2DXL - chains A and B; structure by X-ray diffraction, 3.00 A resolution.

# Chain A (and B)
Protein: Phosphohydrolase
Source organism: Enterobacter aerogenes
Notes: EC 3.1.4.46; chain B of this document is another copy of the same molecule, construct and numbering; everything in this record applies to it too
Reference sequence: Q6XBH1 (Q6XBH1_ENTAE); residue numbers follow UniProt; this construct covers 1-274
Chain sequence (274 residues; each row starts with the number of its first residue):
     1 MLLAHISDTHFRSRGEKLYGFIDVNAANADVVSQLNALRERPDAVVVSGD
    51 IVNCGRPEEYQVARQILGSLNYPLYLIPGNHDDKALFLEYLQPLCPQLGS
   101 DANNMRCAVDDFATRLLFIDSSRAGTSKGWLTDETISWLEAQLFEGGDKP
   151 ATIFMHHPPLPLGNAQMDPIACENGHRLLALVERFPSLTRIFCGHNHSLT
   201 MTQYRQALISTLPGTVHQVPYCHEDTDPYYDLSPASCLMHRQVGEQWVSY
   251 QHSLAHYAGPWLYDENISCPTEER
Disordered / not traced: 272-274
Metal / ion sites: Co2+ site 1: Asp8, His10, Asp50, His197; Co2+ site 2: Asp50, Asn80, His156, His195

# Chain A / chain B interface
Cross-chain cystine bridges: Cys54(A)-Cys269(B), Cys269(A)-Cys54(B)
Contacting residue pairs (129; chain A residue first):
  Tyr19(A) with Tyr263(B); Ile267(B), hydrophobic; Ser268(B)
  Phe21(A) with Trp261(B), hydrophobic
  Glu40(A) with Cys222(B); His223(B), hydrogen bond (side chain-backbone); Glu224(B)
  Asn53(A) with Ser268(B), hydrogen bond; Cys269(B)
  Cys54(A) with Ser268(B); Cys269(B), disulfide
  Arg56(A) with Cys269(B); Pro270(B), hydrogen bond (side chain-backbone)
  Leu160(A) with Gln246(B)
  Leu162(A) with Val243(B); Val248(B)
  Gly163(A) with Val243(B)
  Thr189(A) with Gln203(B)
  Arg190(A) with Gln203(B), hydrogen bond
  Phe192(A) with Met201(B), hydrophobic
  Leu199(A) with Leu199(B), hydrophobic; Ser249(B); Tyr250(B); Gln251(B), hydrogen bond (backbone-backbone)
  Thr200(A) with Ser249(B); Tyr250(B)
  Met201(A) with Phe192(B), hydrophobic; Met201(B), hydrophobic; Ser210(B); Leu238(B), hydrophobic; Trp247(B); Val248(B); Ser249(B), hydrogen bond (backbone-backbone)
  Thr202(A) with Leu208(B); Gln246(B), hydrogen bond; Trp247(B), hydrogen bond (side chain-backbone)
  Gln203(A) with Arg190(B); Gln203(B); Arg205(B); Gln206(B); Ala207(B), hydrogen bond (side chain-backbone); Leu208(B); Gln246(B)
  Tyr204(A) with Gln246(B)
  Arg205(A) with Arg205(B); Gln206(B)
  Gln206(A) with Gln203(B), hydrogen bond (backbone-side chain); Arg205(B)
  Leu208(A) with Thr202(B); Leu208(B), hydrophobic
  Ser210(A) with Met201(B)
  Tyr221(A) with Arg241(B); Val248(B); Tyr250(B)
  Cys222(A) with Glu40(B)
  His223(A) with Glu40(B), hydrogen bond (backbone-side chain); Arg241(B)
  Glu224(A) with Glu40(B), hydrogen bond (backbone-side chain)
  Asp225(A) with Glu40(B)
  Asp227(A) with Leu262(B)
  Pro228(A) with Trp261(B); Leu262(B); Tyr263(B), hydrogen bond (backbone-backbone)
  Tyr229(A) with Pro260(B), hydrophobic; Trp261(B); Leu262(B), hydrophobic
  Tyr230(A) with Pro260(B); Trp261(B), hydrogen bond (backbone-backbone); Leu262(B); Tyr263(B)
  Asp231(A) with Tyr257(B); Ala258(B); Pro260(B); Trp261(B)
  Leu232(A) with Tyr257(B); Ala258(B), hydrogen bond (backbone-backbone); Trp261(B)
  Ser233(A) with Tyr257(B)
  Pro234(A) with Pro234(B), hydrophobic; Ser253(B)
  Leu238(A) with Met201(B), hydrophobic
  Arg241(A) with Tyr221(B); His223(B), hydrogen bond
  Val243(A) with Leu162(B); Gly163(B); Tyr221(B)
  Gln246(A) with Leu160(B); Thr202(B), hydrogen bond; Gln203(B); Tyr204(B)
  Trp247(A) with Thr202(B), hydrogen bond (backbone-side chain)
  Val248(A) with Leu162(B); Met201(B); Thr202(B); Tyr221(B)
  Ser249(A) with Thr200(B); Met201(B), hydrogen bond (backbone-backbone)
  Tyr250(A) with Leu199(B); Thr200(B); Tyr221(B)
  Gln251(A) with Leu199(B), hydrogen bond (backbone-backbone); Gln251(B), hydrogen bond
  Ser253(A) with Pro234(B)
  Tyr257(A) with Asp231(B); Leu232(B); Ser233(B)
  Ala258(A) with Asp231(B); Leu232(B), hydrogen bond (backbone-backbone)
  Pro260(A) with Tyr229(B), hydrophobic; Tyr230(B)
  Trp261(A) with Phe21(B); Pro228(B); Tyr229(B); Tyr230(B), hydrogen bond (backbone-backbone); Asp231(B); Leu232(B)
  Leu262(A) with Pro228(B); Tyr229(B), hydrophobic; Tyr230(B)
  Tyr263(A) with Tyr19(B); Pro228(B), hydrogen bond (backbone-backbone); Tyr230(B)
  Ile267(A) with Tyr19(B), hydrophobic
  Ser268(A) with Tyr19(B); Asn53(B), hydrogen bond; Cys54(B)
  Cys269(A) with Cys54(B), disulfide; Arg56(B), hydrogen bond (backbone-side chain)
  Pro270(A) with Arg56(B), hydrogen bond (backbone-side chain)
Other interface residues (no listed pair), chain A (60 interface residues in all): Arg12, His81, Ala255, Gly259, Thr271
Other interface residues (no listed pair), chain B (61 interface residues in all): Arg12, Leu18, His81, Asp225, Asp227, Ala255, Gly259, Thr271

# In short
Chain A and chain B form an interface of 60 and 61 residues respectively; the contacts include 2 disulfide
bonds and 27 hydrogen bonds. Polar contacts include Glu40(A)-His223(B), Asn53(A)-Ser268(B) and
Arg56(A)-Pro270(B). Asp8(A), His10(A), Asp50(A) and His197(A) form the Co2+ site 1.
Chain A and chain B are both Phosphohydrolase (Enterobacter aerogenes); the structure,
Glycerophosphodiesterase from Enterobacter aerogenes, was determined by X-ray diffraction (same publication as
2DXN).
